PDB entry 6MUX | electron microscopy, 3.90 A resolution | chains E and F of the 35 polymer chains in the assembly

== Chain E ==
Molecule: 20S proteasome alpha-5 subunit
Organism: Plasmodium falciparum 3D7
Notes: EC 3.4.25.1
UniProt: Q8IBI3 (Q8IBI3_PLAF7); numbering as in UniProt (aligned over 1-256)
Chain sequence (256 residues; row label = number of the first residue in the row):
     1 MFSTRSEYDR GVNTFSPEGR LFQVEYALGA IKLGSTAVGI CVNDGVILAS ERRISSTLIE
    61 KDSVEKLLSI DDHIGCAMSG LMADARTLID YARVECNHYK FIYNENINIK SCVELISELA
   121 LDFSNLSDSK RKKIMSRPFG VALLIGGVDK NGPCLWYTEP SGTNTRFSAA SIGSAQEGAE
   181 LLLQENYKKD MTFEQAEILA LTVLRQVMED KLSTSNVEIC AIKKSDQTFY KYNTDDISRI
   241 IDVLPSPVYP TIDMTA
Not modelled in the structure: 1-6, 124-135, 246-256

== Chain F ==
Molecule: 20S proteasome alpha-6 subunit
Organism: Plasmodium falciparum 3D7
Notes: EC 3.4.25.1
UniProt: Q8IK90 (Q8IK90_PLAF7); residues 1-254 here = UniProt positions 1-254
Chain sequence (254 residues; each row starts with the number of its first residue):
     1 MYRNLYDTDN IIYSPEGRLY QVEYASEAIK QGTCAVAIKS KDYVVVSGLK KCISKLSFPQ
    61 EKIFKIDDYI GISMSGITSD AKVLTKFMQN ECLSHKFLYN ENINIESLVR SVADKYQKNT
   121 QKSSKRAFGV GLMIAAYHNE PCIFETRPNG SYFEYDALSF GARSHASKTY LEKNLHLFEE
   181 CSLEELILHC LKALKCSLSS ESELTISNTA LAVVGKNHPW QEISSLQLEE YLSKVKMDAE
   241 QEQVEENVQN EANE
Not modelled in the structure: 1, 237-254

== Chain E / chain F interface ==
Contacting residue pairs (38; chain E residue first):
  Tyr8(E) - Asp7(F)
  Tyr8(E) - Thr8(F)
  Asn13(E) - Arg126(F)
  Thr14(E) - Thr8(F)
  Thr14(E) - Gln21(F)
  Phe15(E) - Gln21(F)  hydrogen bond (backbone-side chain)
  Phe15(E) - Tyr24(F)
  Phe15(E) - Ala25(F)  hydrophobic
  Phe15(E) - Arg126(F)
  Phe15(E) - Gly129(F)
  Ser16(E) - Tyr24(F)
  Pro17(E) - Tyr24(F)  hydrophobic
  Pro17(E) - Glu27(F)
  Glu18(E) - Glu27(F)
  Glu18(E) - Gln31(F)
  Gly19(E) - Tyr24(F)
  Gly19(E) - Glu27(F)  hydrogen bond (backbone-side chain)
  Gly19(E) - Ala28(F)
  Gly19(E) - Gln31(F)
  Arg20(E) - Gln31(F)
  Leu21(E) - Arg126(F)
  Glu118(E) - Lys86(F)  salt bridge
  Phe123(E) - Asn119(F)
  Phe123(E) - Lys125(F)
  Phe123(E) - Phe128(F)  hydrophobic
  Ser161(E) - Ser79(F)
  Thr163(E) - Gln60(F)
  Thr163(E) - Thr78(F)
  Asn164(E) - Gln60(F)
  Asn164(E) - Lys82(F)
  Thr165(E) - Gln60(F)
  Arg166(E) - Ser57(F)
  Arg166(E) - Phe58(F)  hydrogen bond (backbone-backbone)
  Phe167(E) - Ser57(F)
  Ser168(E) - Leu56(F)
  Ser168(E) - Phe58(F)
  Ala169(E) - Leu56(F)
  Gln184(E) - Lys55(F)
Interface residues without a listed pair, chain E (24 interface residues in all): Glu180, Leu183, Tyr187
Interface residues without a listed pair, chain F (28 interface residues in all): Ile53, Ser54, Asp80, Val83, Ser124, Ala127

== In short ==
The interface between chain E and chain F involves 24 residues on one side and 28 on the other; the contacts
include 3 hydrogen bonds and 1 salt bridge. Among the polar pairs are Glu118(E)-Lys86(F), Phe15(E)-Gln21(F)
and Gly19(E)-Glu27(F).
Chain E is 20S proteasome alpha-5 subunit and chain F is 20S proteasome alpha-6 subunit, both from Plasmodium
falciparum 3D7; the structure, The structure of the Plasmodium falciparum 20S proteasome in complex with one
PA28 activator, was determined by electron microscopy, deposited together with 6DFK, 6MUV and 6MUW.
